7V9J - chains H and J of the 26 polymer chains in the assembly; structure by electron microscopy, 8.00 A resolution (low resolution: residue-level contacts below are approximate; hydrogen-bond / salt-bridge calls are withheld).

# Chain H
Molecule: Histone H2B type 1-K
Source organism: Homo sapiens
UniProt: O60814 (H2B1K_HUMAN); residues 24-122 here correspond to UniProt positions 28-126 (UniProt number = residue number + 4)
Amino-acid sequence (99 residues; row label = number of the first residue in the row):
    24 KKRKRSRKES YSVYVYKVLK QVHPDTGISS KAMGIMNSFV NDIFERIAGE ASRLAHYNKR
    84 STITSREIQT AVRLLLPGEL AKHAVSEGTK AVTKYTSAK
Not modelled in the structure: 122
Curated features (UniProtKB/Swiss-Prot):
  - modified residue: Lys31 (N6-(2-hydroxyisobutyryl)lysine), Glu32 (PolyADP-ribosyl glutamic acid), Ser33 (Phosphoserine), Lys40 (N6-(2-hydroxyisobutyryl)lysine), Lys43 (N6-(2-hydroxyisobutyryl)lysine), Lys54 (N6,N6-dimethyllysine), Arg76 (Dimethylated arginine), Lys82 (N6,N6,N6-trimethyllysine), Arg83 (Omega-N-methylarginine), Arg89 (Omega-N-methylarginine), Lys105 (N6-(2-hydroxyisobutyryl)lysine), Thr112 (Phosphothreonine), Lys113 (N6-(2-hydroxyisobutyryl)lysine), Lys117 (N6-(2-hydroxyisobutyryl)lysine)
  - glycosylation: Ser109 (O-linked (GlcNAc) serine)
  - cross-link (Glycyl lysine isopeptide (Lys-Gly)): Lys31 (interchain with G-Cter in ubiquitin), Lys117 (interchain with G-Cter in ubiquitin)

# Chain J
Molecule: 408-nt DNA strand
Source organism: Homo sapiens
Sequence (408 nucleotides; row label = number of the first residue in the row):
     1 CCCTAACCCT AACCCTAACC CTAACCCTAA CCCTAACCCT AACCCTAACC CTAACCCTAA
    61 CCCTAACCCT AACCCTAACC CTAACCCTAA CCCTAACCCT AACCCTAACC CTAACCCTAA
   121 CCCTAACCCT AACCCTAACC CTAACCCTAA CCCTAACCCT AACCCTAACC CTAACCCTAA
   181 CCCTAACCCT AACCCTAACC CTAACCCTAA CCCTAACCCT AACCCTAACC CTAACCCTAA
   241 CCCTAACCCT AACCCTAACC CTAACCCTAA CCCTAACCCT AACCCTAACC CTAACCCTAA
   301 CCCTAACCCT AACCCTAACC CTAACCCTAA CCCTAACCCT AACCCTAACC CTAACCCTAA
   361 CCCTAACCCT AACCCTAACC CTAACCCTAA CCCTAACCCT AACCCTAA
Not modelled in the structure: 400-408

# Chain H / chain J interface
Pairs across the interface - 17 pairs, chain H then chain J:
  Lys27(H) - DA155(J)
  Lys27(H) - DT232(J)
  Arg30(H) - DA155(J)
  Arg30(H) - DA156(J)
  Glu32(H) - DA156(J)
  Tyr39(H) - DT148(J)
  Tyr39(H) - DA149(J)
  Gly50(H) - DT148(J)
  Ile51(H) - DC147(J)
  Ile51(H) - DT148(J)
  Ser52(H) - DC147(J)
  Ser53(H) - DC147(J)
  Arg83(H) - DA167(J)
  Arg83(H) - DA168(J)
  Ser84(H) - DT166(J)
  Ser84(H) - DA167(J)
  Thr85(H) - DA167(J)
Interface residues without a listed pair, chain H (12 interface residues in all): Lys25
Interface residues without a listed pair, chain J (11 interface residues in all): DC231, DA233

# Overview
12 residues of chain H face 11 of chain J across their interface.
Chain H is Histone H2B type 1-K and chain J is a 408-nt DNA strand, both from Homo sapiens; the structure,
Telomeric trinucleosome, was determined by electron microscopy (same publication as 7V90, 7V96, 7V9C, 7V9K,
7V9S and 7VA4).
